Entry 5E08 (X-ray diffraction, 2.38 A resolution); this record covers chains H and L of the 3 polymer chains in the assembly.

Chain H:
Name: Fab Heavy Chain
Organism: Homo sapiens
Notes: antibody fragment or engineered binder
Sequence (233 residues; numbered 2 to 234; the number before each row is that of its first residue):
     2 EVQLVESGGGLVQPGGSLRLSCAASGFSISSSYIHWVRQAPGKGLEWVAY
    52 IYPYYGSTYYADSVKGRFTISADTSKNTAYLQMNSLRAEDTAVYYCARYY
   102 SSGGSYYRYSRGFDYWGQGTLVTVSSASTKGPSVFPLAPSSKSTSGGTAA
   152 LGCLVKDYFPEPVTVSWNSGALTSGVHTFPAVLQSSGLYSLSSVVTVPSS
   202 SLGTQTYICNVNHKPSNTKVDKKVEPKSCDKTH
Unresolved in the structure: 142-145
Disulfides: C23-C97, C154-C210

Chain L:
Name: Fab Light Chain
Organism: Homo sapiens
Notes: antibody fragment or engineered binder
Sequence (215 residues; numbered 1 to 215; the number before each row is that of its first residue):
     1 SDIQMTQSPSSLSASVGDRVTITCRASQSVSSAVAWYQQKPGKAPKLLIY
    51 SASSLYSGVPSRFSGSRSGTDFTLTISSLQPEDFATYYCQQSYSYPYTFG
   101 QGTKVEIKRTVAAPSVFIFPPSDSQLKSGTASVVCLLNNFYPREAKVQWK
   151 VDNALQSGNSQESVTEQDSKDSTYSLSSTLTLSKADYEKHKVYACEVTHQ
   201 GLSSPVTKSFNRGEC
Disulfides: C24-C89, C135-C195

Interface between chain H and chain L:
Disulfides between the chains: C230(H)-C215(L)
Pairs across the interface (79):
  Y34(H) - Y95(L)
  H36(H) - Y95(L)
  H36(H) - Y97(L)
  V38(H) - F99(L)  hydrophobic
  Q40(H) - Q39(L)  hydrogen bond
  Q40(H) - Y88(L)
  K44(H) - Y88(L)
  G45(H) - Y88(L)
  L46(H) - P45(L)  hydrophobic
  L46(H) - Y88(L)  hydrophobic
  L46(H) - F99(L)  hydrophobic
  W48(H) - Q90(L)
  W48(H) - Y95(L)  hydrophobic
  W48(H) - P96(L)  hydrophobic
  W48(H) - Y97(L)
  W48(H) - F99(L)
  Y51(H) - Y95(L)
  Y60(H) - Y95(L)
  Y60(H) - P96(L)
  D63(H) - D2(L)
  Y96(H) - Q39(L)  hydrogen bond
  Y96(H) - K43(L)  hydrogen bond (side chain-backbone)
  Y96(H) - A44(L)  hydrophobic
  Y110(H) - S31(L)  hydrogen bond
  Y110(H) - A33(L)  hydrophobic
  Y110(H) - Y50(L)
  Y110(H) - S51(L)
  Y110(H) - Y93(L)
  S111(H) - Y50(L)
  R112(H) - S92(L)  hydrogen bond (side chain-backbone)
  R112(H) - Y97(L)
  G113(H) - Y37(L)
  G113(H) - L47(L)
  F114(H) - Y37(L)  hydrogen bond (backbone-side chain)
  F114(H) - L47(L)
  F114(H) - Q90(L)
  D115(H) - L47(L)
  D115(H) - Y56(L)
  Y116(H) - Y56(L)
  W117(H) - Y37(L)  hydrophobic
  W117(H) - A44(L)  hydrophobic
  W117(H) - P45(L)
  G118(H) - A44(L)
  F136(H) - S122(L)
  F136(H) - Q125(L)
  P137(H) - S122(L)
  L138(H) - F119(L)  hydrophobic
  L138(H) - V134(L)  hydrophobic
  A139(H) - F119(L)
  S146(H) - F117(L)
  A151(H) - F117(L)  hydrophobic
  A151(H) - F119(L)
  A151(H) - L136(L)  hydrophobic
  L152(H) - F119(L)  hydrophobic
  L155(H) - S132(L)
  K157(H) - Q125(L)
  K157(H) - T130(L)
  K157(H) - S132(L)
  H178(H) - N138(L)  hydrogen bond
  H178(H) - N139(L)  hydrogen bond
  H178(H) - S175(L)  hydrogen bond
  F180(H) - L136(L)  hydrophobic
  F180(H) - S163(L)
  F180(H) - T165(L)
  F180(H) - S175(L)
  F180(H) - L176(L)
  F180(H) - S177(L)
  P181(H) - S163(L)  hydrogen bond (backbone-side chain)
  P181(H) - V164(L)
  V183(H) - Q161(L)
  V183(H) - E162(L)
  V183(H) - S163(L)
  L184(H) - Q161(L)  hydrogen bond (backbone-side chain)
  Q185(H) - Q161(L)
  S193(H) - S177(L)  hydrogen bond
  T197(H) - N138(L)
  K228(H) - C215(L)
  C230(H) - C215(L)  disulfide
  K232(H) - C215(L)  hydrogen bond (side chain-backbone)
Interface residues without a listed pair, chain H (46 interface residues in all): E47, Y100, P140, T179, V195
Interface residues without a listed pair, chain L (46 interface residues in all): S32, A35, G42, Q101, D123, S124, T179

Overview:
The chain H/chain L interface involves 46 residues from each chain, with 1 disulfide bond and 13 hydrogen
bonds. Among the polar pairs are Q40(H)-Q39(L), Y96(H)-Q39(L) and Y96(H)-K43(L).
Chain H is Fab Heavy Chain and chain L is Fab Light Chain, both from Homo sapiens; the structure, Specific
Recognition of a Single-stranded RNA Sequence by an Engineered Synthetic Antibody Fragment, was determined by
X-ray diffraction.
